Entry 5ND2 (electron microscopy, 5.80 A resolution (low resolution: residue-level contacts below are approximate; hydrogen-bond / salt-bridge calls are withheld)); this record covers chains C and B of the 3 polymer chains in the assembly.

# Chain C
Molecule: Kinesin-like protein KIF20A
Organism: Mus musculus
Reference sequence: P97329 (KI20A_MOUSE); residues 21-521 here = UniProt positions 21-521
Amino-acid sequence (501 residues; each row starts with the number of its first residue):
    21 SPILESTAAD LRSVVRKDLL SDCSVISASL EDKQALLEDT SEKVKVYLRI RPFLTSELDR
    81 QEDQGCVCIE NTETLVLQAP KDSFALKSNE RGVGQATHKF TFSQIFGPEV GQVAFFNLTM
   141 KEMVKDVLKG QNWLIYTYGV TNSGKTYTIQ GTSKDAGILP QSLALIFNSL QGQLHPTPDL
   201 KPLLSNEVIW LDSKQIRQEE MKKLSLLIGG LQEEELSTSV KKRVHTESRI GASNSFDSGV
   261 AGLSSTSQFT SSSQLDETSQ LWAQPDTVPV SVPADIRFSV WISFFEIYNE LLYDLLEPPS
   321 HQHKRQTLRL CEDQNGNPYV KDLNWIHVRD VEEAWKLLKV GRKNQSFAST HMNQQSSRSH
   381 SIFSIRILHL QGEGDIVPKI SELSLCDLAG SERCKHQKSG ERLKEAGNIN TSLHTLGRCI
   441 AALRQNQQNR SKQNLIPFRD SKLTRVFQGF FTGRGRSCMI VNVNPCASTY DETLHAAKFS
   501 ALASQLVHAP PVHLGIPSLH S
Disordered / not traced: 21-60, 101-114, 191-296, 321-325, 367-377, 391-397, 410-425, 451-454, 504-521
Bound ions: Mg2+: T166 (together with ADP)
Small-molecule neighbours: ADP (adenosine-5'-diphosphate): R69, R71, P72, L74, V130, G131, Q132, V160, T161, N162, S163, G164, K165, T166, Y167, T172, N482
UniProt features mapped onto this chain:
  - binding site (ATP): G159 to T166
  - modified residue: S21 (Phosphoserine)
What the authors report for this chain:
  - post-translational modification sites: T197 (citing earlier work)

# Chain B
Molecule: Tubulin beta-2B chain
Organism: Bos taurus
Reference sequence: Q6B856 (TBB2B_BOVIN); the author numbering skips numbers that UniProt does not, so the offset changes along the chain: 1-44 = UniProt 1-44; 47-360 = UniProt 45-358; 369-455 = UniProt 359-445
Amino-acid sequence (445 residues; row label = number of the first residue in the row; note: 10 numbers in that range are skipped by the numbering (no residue carries them; nothing is unmodelled there)):
     1 MREIVHIQAG QCGNQIGAKF WEVISDEHGI DPTGSYHGDS DLQL
    47 ERINVYYNEA AGNKYVPRAI LVDLEPGTMD SVRSGPFGQI FRPDNFVFGQ SGAGNNWAKG
   107 HYTEGAELVD SVLDVVRKES ESCDCLQGFQ LTHSLGGGTG SGMGTLLISK IREEYPDRIM
   167 NTFSVVPSPK VSDTVVEPYN ATLSVHQLVE NTDETYCIDN EALYDICFRT LKLTTPTYGD
   227 LNHLVSATMS GVTTCLRFPG QLNADLRKLA VNMVPFPRLH FFMPGFAPLT SRGSQQYRAL
   287 TVPELTQQMF DAKNMMAACD PRHGRYLTVA AVFRGRMSMK EVDEQMLNVQ NKNSSYFVEW
   347 IPNNVKTAVC DIPP
   369 RGLKMSATFI GNSTAIQELF KRISEQFTAM FRRKAFLHWY TGEGMDEMEF TEAESNMNDL
   429 VSEYQQYQDA TADEQGEFEE EEGEDEA
Disordered / not traced: 1, 438-455
Construct notes: conflict A57 (Thr55 in Q6B856), V172 (Met170 in Q6B856), A298 (Ser296 in Q6B856), V318 (Ile316 in Q6B856)
Small-molecule neighbours:
  - GDP (guanosine-5'-diphosphate): G10, Q11, C12, Q15, I16, N101, S140, G142, G143, G144, T145, G146, V171, D179, T180, E183, N206, L209, Y224, L227, N228
  - taxol (TA1): E22, V23, D26, E27, L217, D226, H229, L230, A233, S236, G237, F272, P274, L275, T276, S277, R278, Q282, R320, P360, R369, G370, L371
UniProt features mapped onto this chain:
  - motif: M1 to I4 (MREI motif)
  - binding site (GTP): Q11, E71, S140, G144, T145, G146, N206, N228
  - binding site (Mg(2+)): E71
  - modified residue: S40 (Phosphoserine), K60 (N6-acetyllysine), S174 (Phosphoserine), T287 (Phosphothreonine), T292 (Phosphothreonine), R320 (Omega-N-methylarginine), E448 (5-glutamyl polyglutamate)
  - cross-link (Glycyl lysine isopeptide (Lys-Gly)): K60 (interchain with G-Cter in ubiquitin), K326 (interchain with G-Cter in ubiquitin)

# Chain C / chain B interface
Contacting residue pairs (13):
  E332(C) with M416(B); E420(B)
  D333(C) with M416(B)
  Q334(C) with M416(B); T419(B)
  G336(C) with M416(B)
  R438(C) with F262(B)
  L455(C) with Q434(B)
  R459(C) with R264(B); S423(B); N424(B); D427(B)
  D460(C) with R264(B)
Other interface residues (no listed pair), chain C (9 interface residues in all): N335
Other interface residues (no listed pair), chain B (10 interface residues in all): E196

# Summary
Chain C and chain B form an interface of 9 and 10 residues respectively. Chain C binds ADP. Chain B binds GDP
and taxol. UniProt lists 8 ATP-binding residues on chain C; 8 GTP-binding residues and Mg2+-binding residue
E71(B) on chain B. The paper reports a modification site at T197(C).
Chain C is Kinesin-like protein KIF20A (Mus musculus) and chain B is Tubulin beta-2B chain (Bos taurus); the
structure, Microtubule-bound MKLP2 motor domain in the presence of ADP, was determined by electron microscopy,
deposited together with 5ND3, 5ND4 and 5ND7.
